7V4E - chains A and D; structure by X-ray diffraction, 4.00 A resolution.

== Chain A (and D) ==
Name: VpsR
Source organism: Vibrio cholerae
Notes: chain D of this document is another copy of the same molecule, construct and numbering; everything in this record applies to it too
UniProtKB: Q9AQ41 (Q9AQ41_VIBCL); residue numbers follow UniProt; this construct covers 1-382
Amino-acid sequence (399 residues; each row starts with the number of its first residue; numbers below 1 keep their minus sign (His-16 is residue -16)):
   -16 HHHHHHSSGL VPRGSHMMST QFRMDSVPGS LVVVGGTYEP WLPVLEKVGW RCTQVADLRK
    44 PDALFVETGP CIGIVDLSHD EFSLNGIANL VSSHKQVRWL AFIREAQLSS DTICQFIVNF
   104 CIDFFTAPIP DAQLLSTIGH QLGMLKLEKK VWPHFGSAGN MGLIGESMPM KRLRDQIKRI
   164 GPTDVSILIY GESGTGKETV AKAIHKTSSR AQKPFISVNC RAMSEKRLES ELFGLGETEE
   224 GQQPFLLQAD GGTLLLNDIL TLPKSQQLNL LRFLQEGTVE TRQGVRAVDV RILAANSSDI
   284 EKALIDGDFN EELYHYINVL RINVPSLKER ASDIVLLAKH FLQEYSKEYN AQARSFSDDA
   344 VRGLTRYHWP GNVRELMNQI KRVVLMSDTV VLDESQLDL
Unresolved in the structure: -16 to 8
Differences from the reference sequence: expression tag (-16 to 0)

== Interface between chain A and chain D ==
Residue-residue contacts - 93 pairs, chain A then chain D:
  Asp40(A) with Glu259(D)
  Arg42(A) with Gln258(D), hydrogen bond; Glu259(D)
  Asp45(A) with Tyr299(D)
  Leu67(A) with Asp272(D)
  Asn68(A) with Asp167(D); Val168(D); Ser169(D); Arg193(D); Asp272(D); Val273(D), hydrogen bond (side chain-backbone); Arg274(D); Ile275(D)
  Ala71(A) with Val168(D)
  Asn72(A) with Val168(D); Ser169(D), hydrogen bond (side chain-backbone); Leu257(D); Val302(D)
  Gln79(A) with Phe103(D)
  Val80(A) with Val101(D), hydrophobic; Phe103(D), hydrophobic
  Thr95(A) with Ser192(D), hydrogen bond (backbone-side chain)
  Ile96(A) with Asp167(D); Ser192(D), hydrogen bond (backbone-side chain)
  Gln98(A) with Val134(D); His137(D); Pro165(D)
  Ile100(A) with Met127(D), hydrophobic
  Val101(A) with Val80(D), hydrophobic; Thr166(D)
  Phe103(A) with Phe103(D), hydrophobic
  Ile105(A) with Ile105(D), hydrophobic; Gln124(D); Met127(D)
  Asp106(A) with His123(D), salt bridge; Gln124(D)
  Phe107(A) with Gly126(D)
  Ser119(A) with Ser119(D), hydrogen bond
  Thr120(A) with His123(D)
  His123(A) with Asp106(D), salt bridge; Phe107(D); Thr120(D)
  Gln124(A) with Ile105(D), hydrogen bond (side chain-backbone); Asp106(D)
  Met127(A) with Ile100(D), hydrophobic; Ile105(D); Phe107(D), hydrophobic
  Leu130(A) with Cys97(D); Gln98(D)
  Glu131(A) with Gln98(D)
  Trp135(A) with Gln98(D)
  Lys161(A) with Gln98(D)
  Arg162(A) with Gln98(D); Val101(D)
  Pro165(A) with Thr95(D)
  Thr166(A) with Gln98(D); Phe99(D); Val101(D)
  Asp167(A) with Leu67(D); Asn68(D)
  Val168(A) with Asn68(D); Ala71(D), hydrophobic; Phe99(D), hydrophobic
  Ser169(A) with Asn68(D), hydrogen bond
  Ser192(A) with Thr95(D)
  Asp282(A) with Tyr173(D), hydrogen bond; Arg304(D), salt bridge
  Ile283(A) with Arg304(D)
  Glu284(A) with Gln159(D), hydrogen bond; Tyr173(D); Arg304(D); Ile305(D); Asn306(D)
  Lys285(A) with Tyr173(D); Asn306(D)
  Leu287(A) with Arg155(D)
  Ile288(A) with Pro152(D); Arg155(D); Asn306(D); Pro308(D)
  Asp289(A) with Asn306(D); Glu312(D)
  Gly290(A) with Arg155(D)
  Glu294(A) with Gln159(D)
  His298(A) with Ser76(D), hydrogen bond (side chain-backbone)
  Tyr299(A) with Asn72(D)
  Val302(A) with Ala71(D), hydrophobic; Asn72(D)
  Lys311(A) with Glu284(D), salt bridge; Ile288(D); Glu294(D)
  Glu312(A) with Glu294(D)
  His351(A) with Ile288(D)
Other interface residues (no listed pair), chain A (59 interface residues in all): Leu41, Ser66, Ser75, Ser76, Trp82, Asp94, Cys97, Cys104, Arg274, Leu303
Other interface residues (no listed pair), chain D (59 interface residues in all): Ser75, Asp94, Asn102, Leu130, Lys133, Leu156, His298

== Overview ==
The chain A/chain D interface involves 59 residues from each chain, with 11 hydrogen bonds and 4 salt bridges.
Polar pairs include Asp106(A)-His123(D), Asp282(A)-Arg304(D) and Lys311(A)-Glu284(D).
Chain A and chain D are both VpsR (Vibrio cholerae); the structure, Crystal Structure of VpsR display novel
dimeric architecture and c-di-GMP binding: mechanistic implications in oligomerization, ATPase ..., was
determined by X-ray diffraction (same publication as 7V2B, 7V2V and 7V3W).
